6F41 - chains A and H of the 23 polymer chains in the assembly; structure by electron microscopy, 4.30 A resolution (low resolution: residue-level contacts below are approximate; hydrogen-bond / salt-bridge calls are withheld).

[Chain A]
Molecule: DNA-directed RNA polymerase III subunit RPC1
Source organism: Saccharomyces cerevisiae (strain ATCC 204508 / S288c)
Notes: EC 2.7.7.6
UniProt: P04051 (RPC1_YEAST); numbering as in UniProt (aligned over 1-1460)
Chain sequence (1460 residues; numbered 1 to 1460; the number before each row is that of its first residue):
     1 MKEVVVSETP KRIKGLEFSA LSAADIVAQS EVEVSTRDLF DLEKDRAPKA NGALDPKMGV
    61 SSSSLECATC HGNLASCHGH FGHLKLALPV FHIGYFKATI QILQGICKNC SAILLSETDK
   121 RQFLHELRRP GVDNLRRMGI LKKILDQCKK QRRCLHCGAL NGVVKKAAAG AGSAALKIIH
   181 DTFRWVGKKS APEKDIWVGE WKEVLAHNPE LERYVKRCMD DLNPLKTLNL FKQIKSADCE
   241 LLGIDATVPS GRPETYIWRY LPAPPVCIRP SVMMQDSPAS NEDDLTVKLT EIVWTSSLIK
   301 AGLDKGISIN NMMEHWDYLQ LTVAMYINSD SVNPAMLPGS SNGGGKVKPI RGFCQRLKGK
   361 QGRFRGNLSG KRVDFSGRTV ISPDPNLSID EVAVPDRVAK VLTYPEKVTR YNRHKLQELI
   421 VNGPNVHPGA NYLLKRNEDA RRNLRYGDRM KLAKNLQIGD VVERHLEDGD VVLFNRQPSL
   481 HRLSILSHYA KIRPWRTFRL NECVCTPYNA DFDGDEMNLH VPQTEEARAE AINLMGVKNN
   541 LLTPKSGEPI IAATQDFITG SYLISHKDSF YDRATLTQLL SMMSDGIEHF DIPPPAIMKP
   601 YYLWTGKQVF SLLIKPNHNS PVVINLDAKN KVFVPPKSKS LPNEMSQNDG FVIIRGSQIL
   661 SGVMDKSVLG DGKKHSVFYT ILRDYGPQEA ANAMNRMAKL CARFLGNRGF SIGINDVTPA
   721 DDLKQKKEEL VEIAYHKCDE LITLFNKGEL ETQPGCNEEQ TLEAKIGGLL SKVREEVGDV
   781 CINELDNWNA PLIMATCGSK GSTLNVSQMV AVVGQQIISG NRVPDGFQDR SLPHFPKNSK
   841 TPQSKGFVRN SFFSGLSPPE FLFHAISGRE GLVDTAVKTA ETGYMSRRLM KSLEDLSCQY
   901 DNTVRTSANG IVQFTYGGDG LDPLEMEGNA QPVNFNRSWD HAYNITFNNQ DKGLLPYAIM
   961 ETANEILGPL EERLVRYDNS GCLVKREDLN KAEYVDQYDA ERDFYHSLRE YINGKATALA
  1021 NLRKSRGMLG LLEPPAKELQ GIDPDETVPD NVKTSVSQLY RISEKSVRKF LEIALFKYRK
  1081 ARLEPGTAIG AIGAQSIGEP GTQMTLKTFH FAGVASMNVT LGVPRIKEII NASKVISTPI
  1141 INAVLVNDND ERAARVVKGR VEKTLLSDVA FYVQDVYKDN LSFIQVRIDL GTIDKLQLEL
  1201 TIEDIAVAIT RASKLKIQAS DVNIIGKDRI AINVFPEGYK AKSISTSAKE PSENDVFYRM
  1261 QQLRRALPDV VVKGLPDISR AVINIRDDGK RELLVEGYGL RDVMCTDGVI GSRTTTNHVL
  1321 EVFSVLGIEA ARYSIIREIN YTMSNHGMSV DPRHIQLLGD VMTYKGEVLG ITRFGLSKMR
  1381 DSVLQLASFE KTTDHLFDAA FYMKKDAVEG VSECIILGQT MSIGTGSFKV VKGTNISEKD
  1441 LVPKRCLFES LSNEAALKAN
Disordered / not traced: 1, 169-174, 335-347, 1101-1116, 1237-1252, 1451-1460
Metal / ion sites: Zn2+ site 1: C67, C70, H80; Zn2+ site 2: C107, C110, C154, C157

[Chain H]
Molecule: DNA-directed RNA polymerases I, II, and III subunit RPABC3
Source organism: Saccharomyces cerevisiae (strain ATCC 204508 / S288c)
UniProt: P20436 (RPAB3_YEAST); numbering as in UniProt (aligned over 1-146)
Chain sequence (146 residues; numbered 1 to 146; the number before each row is that of its first residue):
     1 MSNTLFDDIF QVSEVDPGRY NKVCRIEAAS TTQDQCKLTL DINVELFPVA AQDSLTVTIA
    61 SSLNLEDTPA NDSSATRSWR PPQAGDRSLA DDYDYVMYGT AYKFEEVSKD LIAVYYSFGG
   121 LLMRLEGNYR NLNNLKQENA YLLIRR
Disordered / not traced: 68-73

[Interface between chain A and chain H]
Residue-residue contacts (76; chain A residue first):
  H566(A) with Y20(H)
  K567(A) with Y20(H); L121(H)
  D568(A) with N21(H); K22(H)
  F570(A) with K22(H); N43(H)
  R573(A) with W79(H)
  D591(A) with R77(H); S78(H)
  I592(A) with S78(H); W79(H)
  P594(A) with W79(H); Y98(H)
  P595(A) with W79(H); Y98(H)
  A596(A) with M97(H); Y98(H)
  I597(A) with Y95(H); V96(H); M97(H)
  M598(A) with W79(H); V96(H); Y141(H)
  K599(A) with Y93(H); D94(H); V96(H)
  P600(A) with L46(H); D94(H); Y95(H)
  Y601(A) with L46(H)
  Y602(A) with W79(H); P81(H)
  T605(A) with G119(H)
  K607(A) with G119(H); G120(H)
  H618(A) with R77(H)
  S640(A) with V107(H); R124(H)
  P642(A) with K103(H); Y115(H); R124(H)
  E644(A) with Y102(H); K103(H)
  M645(A) with R25(H); L122(H); R124(H)
  S646(A) with R25(H)
  N648(A) with Y20(H)
  D649(A) with Y20(H)
  I653(A) with Y102(H)
  L660(A) with T100(H); Y102(H); S117(H); G120(H)
  L785(A) with R19(H)
  N787(A) with R19(H); N21(H)
  W788(A) with N21(H)
  L792(A) with R19(H)
  Y943(A) with K136(H)
  F947(A) with K136(H)
  N949(A) with L135(H)
  L1022(A) with E106(H)
  S1025(A) with K109(H)
  R1026(A) with K109(H); D110(H); Y129(H)
  T1054(A) with L132(H)
  S1055(A) with Y129(H)
  Q1058(A) with F104(H); L132(H); N134(H)
  L1059(A) with F104(H); E105(H); E106(H)
Other interface residues (no listed pair), chain A (55 interface residues in all): S569, P593, Q608, L641, Q647, R655, I659, S661, I782, N783, D786, N1051, R1061
Other interface residues (no listed pair), chain H (46 interface residues in all): V23, D41, P82, A90, I112, F118, N131

[Overview]
Chain A and chain H form an interface of 55 and 46 residues respectively. C67(A), C70(A) and H80(A) coordinate
Zn2+ site 1. C107(A), C110(A), C154(A) and C157(A) form the Zn2+ site 2.
Chain A is DNA-directed RNA polymerase III subunit RPC1 and chain H is DNA-directed RNA polymerases I, II, and
III subunit RPABC3, both from Saccharomyces cerevisiae (strain ATCC 204508 / S288c); the structure, RNA
Polymerase III initially transcribing complex, was determined by electron microscopy (same publication as
6F40, 6F42 and 6F44).
